Entry 6QN7 (X-ray diffraction, 2.15 A resolution); this record covers chains H and L.

== Chain H ==
Protein: Heavy chain of bovine anti-RSV B4
From: Bos taurus
Chain sequence (239 residues; numbered 1 to 239; the number before each row is that of its first residue):
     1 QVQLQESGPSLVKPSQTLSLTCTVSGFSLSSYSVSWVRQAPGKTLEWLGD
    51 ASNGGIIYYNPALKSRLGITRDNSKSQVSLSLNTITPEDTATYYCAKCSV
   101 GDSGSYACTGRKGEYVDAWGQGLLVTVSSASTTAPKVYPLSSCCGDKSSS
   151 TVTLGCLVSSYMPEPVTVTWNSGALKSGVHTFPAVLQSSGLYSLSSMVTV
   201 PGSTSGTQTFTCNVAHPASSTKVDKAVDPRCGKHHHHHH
Not modelled in the structure: 145-147, 202-205, 231-239
Disulfide bonds: Cys-22/Cys-95, Cys-98/Cys-108, Cys-156/Cys-212

== Chain L ==
Protein: Light chain of bovine anti-RSV B13
From: Bos taurus
Chain sequence (216 residues; row label = number of the first residue in the row):
     1 QAVLTQPPSVSGSLGQRVSITCSGSSDNIGIFAVGWYQQVPGSGLRTIIY
    51 GNTKRPSGVPDRFSGSKSGNTATLTINSLQAEDEADYFCVCGESKSATPV
   101 FGGGTTLTVLGQPKSPPSVTLFPPSTEELNGNKATLVCLISDFYPGSVTV
   151 VWKADGSTITRNVETTRASKQSNSKYAASSYLSLTSSDWKSKGSYSCEVT
   201 HEGSTVTKTVKPSECS
Not modelled in the structure: 1-2, 216
Disulfide bonds: Cys-22/Cys-89, Cys-138/Cys-197

== Interface between chain H and chain L ==
Disulfides between the chains: Cys-144(H)/Cys-215(L)
Contacting residue pairs - 71 pairs, chain H then chain L:
  Gln-39(H) / Gln-39(L)  hydrogen bond
  Gln-39(H) / Phe-88(L)
  Thr-44(H) / Phe-88(L)
  Thr-44(H) / Phe-101(L)
  Thr-44(H) / Gly-102(L)  hydrogen bond (side chain-backbone)
  Thr-44(H) / Gly-103(L)
  Leu-45(H) / Phe-88(L)  hydrophobic
  Leu-45(H) / Phe-101(L)
  Trp-47(H) / Thr-98(L)
  Trp-47(H) / Pro-99(L)
  Trp-47(H) / Phe-101(L)
  Asn-60(H) / Thr-98(L)
  Pro-61(H) / Thr-98(L)
  Tyr-94(H) / Gln-39(L)  hydrogen bond
  Tyr-94(H) / Leu-45(L)  hydrophobic
  Ser-103(H) / Tyr-50(L)
  Gly-104(H) / Ala-33(L)
  Tyr-106(H) / Phe-32(L)
  Tyr-106(H) / Gly-92(L)
  Tyr-106(H) / Pro-99(L)
  Ala-107(H) / Tyr-37(L)
  Ala-107(H) / Pro-99(L)
  Thr-109(H) / Pro-99(L)
  Gly-110(H) / Ala-97(L)
  Tyr-115(H) / Tyr-50(L)
  Val-116(H) / Thr-47(L)  hydrogen bond (backbone-side chain)
  Trp-119(H) / Tyr-37(L)  hydrophobic
  Trp-119(H) / Leu-45(L)
  Trp-119(H) / Thr-47(L)  hydrogen bond
  Val-137(H) / Glu-127(L)
  Tyr-138(H) / Ser-125(L)
  Tyr-138(H) / Glu-127(L)
  Tyr-138(H) / Glu-128(L)
  Pro-139(H) / Ser-125(L)
  Pro-139(H) / Glu-127(L)
  Leu-140(H) / Phe-122(L)  hydrophobic
  Ser-141(H) / Phe-122(L)
  Ser-141(H) / Pro-123(L)
  Ser-142(H) / Phe-122(L)
  Cys-143(H) / Glu-214(L)
  Cys-143(H) / Cys-215(L)
  Cys-144(H) / Pro-123(L)  hydrophobic
  Cys-144(H) / Glu-214(L)
  Cys-144(H) / Cys-215(L)  disulfide
  Thr-153(H) / Thr-120(L)
  Thr-153(H) / Phe-122(L)
  Leu-154(H) / Phe-122(L)
  Leu-157(H) / Tyr-181(L)  hydrophobic
  His-180(H) / Ser-141(L)
  His-180(H) / Gln-171(L)  hydrogen bond
  His-180(H) / Ala-177(L)
  Phe-182(H) / Leu-139(L)  hydrophobic
  Phe-182(H) / Ile-140(L)
  Phe-182(H) / Ala-177(L)  hydrophobic
  Phe-182(H) / Ala-178(L)
  Pro-183(H) / Ser-169(L)
  Pro-183(H) / Ser-179(L)
  Ala-184(H) / Thr-166(L)
  Val-185(H) / Glu-164(L)
  Val-185(H) / Thr-166(L)
  Val-185(H) / Tyr-181(L)  hydrophobic
  Leu-186(H) / Glu-164(L)
  Gln-187(H) / Glu-164(L)
  Gln-187(H) / Ser-183(L)  hydrogen bond
  Leu-194(H) / Tyr-181(L)
  Ser-195(H) / Val-137(L)
  Ser-195(H) / Leu-139(L)
  Ser-195(H) / Tyr-181(L)  hydrogen bond
  Met-197(H) / Thr-120(L)
  Met-197(H) / Leu-139(L)  hydrophobic
  Lys-225(H) / Glu-127(L)  salt bridge
Other interface residues (no listed pair), chain H (43 interface residues in all): Asp-117, Lys-136, Gly-155, Ser-188, Ser-193
Other interface residues (no listed pair), chain L (44 interface residues in all): Ser-43, Arg-46, Pro-56, Val-90, Ser-96, Thr-135, Asn-162, Val-210

== In short ==
Chain H and chain L form an interface of 43 and 44 residues respectively; the contacts include 1 disulfide
bond, 8 hydrogen bonds and 1 salt bridge. Polar contacts include Lys-225(H)/Glu-127(L), Gln-39(H)/Gln-39(L)
and Thr-44(H)/Gly-102(L).
Chain H is Heavy chain of bovine anti-RSV B4 and chain L is Light chain of bovine anti-RSV B13, both from Bos
taurus; the structure, Structure of bovine anti-RSV hybrid Fab B4HC-B13LC, was determined by X-ray
diffraction, deposited together with 6QN8, 6QN9 and 6QNA.
